Entry 1N34 (X-ray diffraction, 3.80 A resolution); this record covers chains A and I of the 22 polymer chains in the assembly.

Chain A:
Molecule: 16S ribosomal RNA
From: Thermus thermophilus
Sequence (1522 nucleotides; each row starts with the number of its first residue; note: 42 numbers in that range are skipped by the numbering (no residue carries them; nothing is unmodelled there); a row labelled like 190A-190L holds insertion residues (190A, then the next letters in order); numbering starts at 0):
     0 UUUGUUGGAG AGUUUGAUCC UGGCUCAGGG UGAACGCUGG CGGCGUGCCU AAGACAUGCA
    60 AGUCGUGCGG G
    73 CCGCGGGGUU UU
    88 ACUCCG
    95 UGGUC
   101 AGCGGCGGAC GGGUGAGUAA CGCGUGGGU
  129A G
   130 ACCUACCCGG AAGAGGGGGA CAACCCGGGG AAACUCGGGC UAAUCCCCCA UGUGGACCCG
   190 C
190A-190L CCCUUGGGGUGU
   191 GUCCAAAGGG CUUU
   216 GCCCGCUUCC GGAUGGGCCC GCGUCCCAUC AGCUAGUUGG UGGGGUAAUG GCCCACCAAG
   276 GCGACGACGG GUAGCCGGUC UGAGAGGAUG GCCGGCCACA GGGGCACUGA GACACGGGCC
   336 CCACUCCUAC GGGAGGCAGC AGUUAGGAAU CUUCCGCAAU GGGCGCAAGC CUGACGGAGC
   396 GACGCCGCUU GGAGGAAGAA GCCCUUCGGG GUGUAAACUC CUGAA
   442 CCCGGGACGA AACCCCCGAC GA
   474 GGGGACUGAC GGUACCGGG
   494 GUAAUAGCGC CGGCCAACUC CGUGCCAGCA GCCGCGGUAA UACGGAGGGC GCGAGCGUUA
   554 CCCGGAUUCA CUGGGCGUAA AGGGCGUGUA GGCGGCCUGG GGCGUCCCAU GUGAAAGACC
   614 ACGGCUCAAC CGUGGGGGAG CGUGGGAUAC GCUCAGGCUA GACGGUGGGA GAGGGUGGUG
   674 GAAUUCCCGG AGUAGCGGUG AAAUGCGCAG AUACCGGGAG GAACGCCGAU GGCGAAGGCA
   734 GCCACCUGGU CCACCCGUGA CGCUGAGGCG CGAAAGCGUG GGGAGCAAAC CGGAUUAGAU
   794 ACCCGGGUAG UCCACGCCCU AAACGAUGCG CGCUAGGUCU CUGGGUCU
   848 CCUGGGGGCC GAAGCUAACG CGUUAAGCGC GCCGCCUGGG GAGUACGGCC GCAAGGCUGA
   908 AACUCAAAGG AAUUGACGGG GGCCCGCACA AGCGGUGGAG CAUGUGGUUU AAUUCGAAGC
   968 AACGCGAAGA ACCUUACCAG GCCUUGACAU GCUAGG
 1003A G
  1004 AACCCGGGUG AAAGCCUGGG GUGCCCC
1030A-1030D GCGA
  1031 GGGGAGCCCU AGCACAGGUG CUGCAUGGCC GUCGUCAGCU CGUGCCGUGA GGUGUUGGGU
  1091 UAAGUCCCGC AACGAGCGCA ACCCCCGCCG UUAGUUGCCA GCGGUUCGGC CGGGCACUCU
  1151 AACGGGACUG CCCGCGAAA
  1171 GCGGGAGGAA GGAGGGGACG ACGUCUGGUC AGCAUGGCCC UUACGGCCUG GGCGACACAC
  1231 GUGCUACAAU GCCCACUACA AAGCGAUGCC ACCCGGCAAC GGGGAGCUAA UCGCAAAAAG
  1291 GUGGGCCCAG UUCGGAUUGG GGUCUGCAAC CCGACCCCAU GAAGCCGGAA UCGCUAGUAA
  1351 UCGCGGAUCA G
 1361A C
  1362 CAUGCCGCGG UGAAUACGUU CCCGGGCCUU GUACACACCG CCCGUCACGC CAUGGGAGCG
  1422 GGCUCUACCC GAAGUCGCCG GG
  1446 AGCCUACGGG
  1459 CAGGCGCCGA GGGUAGGGCC CGUGACUGGG GCGAAGUCGU AACAAGGUAG CUGUACCGGA
  1519 AGGUGCGGCU GGAUCACCUC CUUUCU
Unresolved in the structure: 0-4, 1535-1538
Reported in the primary citation:
  - conformationally variable residues (order/disorder transition): G530, C1054, A1492, A1493

Chain I:
Name: 30S ribosomal protein S9
From: Thermus thermophilus
UniProtKB: P80374 (RS9_THET8); numbering as in UniProt (aligned over 1-128)
Amino-acid sequence (128 residues; each row starts with the number of its first residue):
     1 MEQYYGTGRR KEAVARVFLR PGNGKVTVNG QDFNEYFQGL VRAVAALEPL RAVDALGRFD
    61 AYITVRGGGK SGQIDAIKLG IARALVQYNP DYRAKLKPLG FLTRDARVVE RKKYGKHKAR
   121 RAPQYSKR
Unresolved in the structure: 1

Interface between chain A and chain I:
Pairs across the interface (112; chain A residue first):
  G942(A) - Gln124(I)  hydrogen bond to the base
  U943(A) - Gln124(I)  sugar contact
  G966(A) - Lys127(I)  sugar contact
  G966(A) - Arg128(I)  base contact
  C967(A) - Arg128(I)  hydrogen bond to the phosphate
  A968(A) - Arg128(I)  salt bridge to the phosphate
  C970(A) - Ser126(I)  hydrogen bond to the base
  C1116(A) - Val108(I)  sugar contact
  G1117(A) - Arg104(I)  hydrogen bond to the phosphate
  G1117(A) - Ala106(I)  sugar contact
  C1118(A) - Arg83(I)  hydrogen bond to the phosphate
  C1118(A) - Arg104(I)  salt bridge to the phosphate
  C1119(A) - Arg9(I)  salt bridge to the phosphate
  C1119(A) - Arg83(I)  salt bridge to the phosphate
  G1127(A) - Arg16(I)  hydrogen bond to the sugar
  C1128(A) - Arg16(I)  sugar contact
  C1128(A) - Thr64(I)  phosphate contact
  C1128(A) - Arg66(I)  salt bridge to the phosphate
  C1129(A) - Phe18(I)  phosphate contact
  C1129(A) - Tyr62(I)  hydrogen bond to the phosphate
  A1130(A) - Gln3(I)  hydrogen bond to the phosphate
  A1130(A) - Phe18(I)  sugar contact
  A1130(A) - Arg20(I)  salt bridge to the phosphate
  G1131(A) - Glu2(I)  phosphate contact
  G1131(A) - Gln3(I)  hydrogen bond to the phosphate
  G1131(A) - Arg20(I)  salt bridge to the phosphate
  C1147(A) - Tyr5(I)  hydrogen bond to the phosphate
  C1147(A) - Thr7(I)  phosphate contact
  C1147(A) - Arg16(I)  hydrogen bond to the base
  U1148(A) - Tyr5(I)  phosphate contact
  U1148(A) - Thr7(I)  hydrogen bond to the phosphate
  U1148(A) - Arg9(I)  hydrogen bond to the phosphate
  U1148(A) - Val14(I)  sugar contact
  U1148(A) - Arg16(I)  base contact
  C1149(A) - Arg9(I)  salt bridge to the phosphate
  G1177(A) - Lys97(I)  salt bridge to the phosphate
  G1178(A) - Lys97(I)  salt bridge to the phosphate
  A1179(A) - Leu102(I)  sugar contact
  A1179(A) - Thr103(I)  phosphate contact
  A1179(A) - Arg104(I)  hydrogen bond to the sugar
  A1180(A) - Thr103(I)  hydrogen bond to the phosphate
  G1185(A) - Glu110(I)  sugar contact
  G1186(A) - Arg111(I)  sugar contact
  G1186(A) - Lys113(I)  phosphate contact
  G1186(A) - Arg120(I)  salt bridge to the phosphate
  G1187(A) - Lys113(I)  phosphate contact
  A1188(A) - Tyr114(I)  hydrogen bond to the phosphate
  C1189(A) - Tyr114(I)  phosphate contact
  G1231(A) - Ser126(I)  hydrogen bond to the phosphate
  U1232(A) - Gln124(I)  hydrogen bond to the phosphate
  U1232(A) - Ser126(I)  phosphate contact
  G1233(A) - Pro123(I)  phosphate contact
  G1233(A) - Gln124(I)  hydrogen bond to the phosphate
  A1248(A) - Tyr36(I)  hydrogen bond to the sugar
  C1249(A) - Tyr36(I)  hydrogen bond to the sugar
  C1249(A) - Gly68(I)  sugar contact
  C1249(A) - Lys70(I)  hydrogen bond to the base
  C1249(A) - Gln73(I)  hydrogen bond to the sugar
  A1250(A) - Glu12(I)  sugar contact
  A1250(A) - Gly68(I)  hydrogen bond to the phosphate
  A1251(A) - Glu12(I)  sugar contact
  A1251(A) - Gly68(I)  phosphate contact
  G1291(A) - Gln38(I)  sugar contact
  C1342(A) - Pro123(I)  sugar contact
  C1342(A) - Gln124(I)  sugar contact
  C1342(A) - Tyr125(I)  sugar contact
  G1343(A) - Arg121(I)  sugar contact
  G1343(A) - Ala122(I)  hydrogen bond to the sugar
  G1343(A) - Pro123(I)  sugar contact
  G1343(A) - Tyr125(I)  phosphate contact
  C1344(A) - Arg120(I)  sugar contact
  C1344(A) - Ala122(I)  phosphate contact
  U1345(A) - Arg120(I)  salt bridge to the phosphate
  A1346(A) - Arg120(I)  salt bridge to the phosphate
  G1347(A) - Arg10(I)  hydrogen bond to the base
  G1347(A) - Arg107(I)  hydrogen bond to the base
  G1347(A) - Val108(I)  sugar contact
  G1347(A) - Val109(I)  phosphate contact
  G1347(A) - Glu110(I)  hydrogen bond to the phosphate
  U1348(A) - Val109(I)  phosphate contact
  U1348(A) - Glu110(I)  hydrogen bond to the phosphate
  U1348(A) - Arg120(I)  phosphate contact
  A1349(A) - Lys118(I)  salt bridge to the phosphate
  A1349(A) - Arg120(I)  phosphate contact
  A1349(A) - Arg121(I)  hydrogen bond to the phosphate
  A1350(A) - Lys118(I)  salt bridge to the phosphate
  A1350(A) - Arg121(I)  salt bridge to the phosphate
  C1366(A) - His117(I)  salt bridge to the phosphate
  C1367(A) - Lys112(I)  salt bridge to the phosphate
  C1367(A) - Tyr114(I)  phosphate contact
  C1367(A) - Gly115(I)  hydrogen bond to the phosphate
  C1367(A) - Lys116(I)  phosphate contact
  G1368(A) - Arg111(I)  salt bridge to the phosphate
  G1368(A) - Lys112(I)  salt bridge to the phosphate
  G1368(A) - Lys113(I)  phosphate contact
  G1368(A) - Tyr114(I)  hydrogen bond to the phosphate
  C1369(A) - Glu110(I)  phosphate contact
  C1369(A) - Arg111(I)  phosphate contact
  C1369(A) - Lys112(I)  hydrogen bond to the phosphate
  G1370(A) - Glu12(I)  phosphate contact
  G1370(A) - Val109(I)  phosphate contact
  G1371(A) - Lys11(I)  phosphate contact
  G1371(A) - Glu12(I)  phosphate contact
  G1371(A) - Gly69(I)  phosphate contact
  U1372(A) - Lys11(I)  salt bridge to the phosphate
  U1372(A) - Gly69(I)  phosphate contact
  U1372(A) - Lys70(I)  phosphate contact
  U1372(A) - Ser71(I)  hydrogen bond to the phosphate
  U1372(A) - Gly72(I)  hydrogen bond to the phosphate
  G1373(A) - Lys11(I)  hydrogen bond to the base
  G1373(A) - Arg42(I)  salt bridge to the phosphate
  G1373(A) - Ser71(I)  hydrogen bond to the phosphate
Interface residues without a listed pair, chain A (54 interface residues in all): U1351, G1365
Interface residues without a listed pair, chain I (52 interface residues in all): Gly67

Summary:
The interface between chain A and chain I involves 54 residues on one side and 52 on the other, with 37
hydrogen bonds and 22 salt bridges. Among the polar pairs are G942(A)-Gln124(I), C970(A)-Ser126(I) and
C1147(A)-Arg16(I). From the paper: conformational variability at G530(A), C1054(A) and A1492(A) among others.
Here chain A is 16S ribosomal RNA and chain I is 30S ribosomal protein S9, both from Thermus thermophilus.
Entry 1N34 (Structure of the Thermus thermophilus 30S ribosomal subunit in the presence of codon and
crystallographically disordered ...) was determined by X-ray diffraction, deposited together with 1N32, 1N33
and 1N36.
